PDB entry 2W91 | X-ray diffraction, 1.40 A resolution | chain A

# Chain A
Name: Endo-beta-N-acetylglucosaminidase D
Source organism: Streptococcus pneumoniae
Notes: fragment: catalytic module, residues 159-807
UniProt: Q93HW0 (Q93HW0_STRPN); residues 172-820 here correspond to UniProt positions 159-807 (UniProt number = residue number - 13)
Amino-acid sequence (653 residues; row label = number of the first residue in the row):
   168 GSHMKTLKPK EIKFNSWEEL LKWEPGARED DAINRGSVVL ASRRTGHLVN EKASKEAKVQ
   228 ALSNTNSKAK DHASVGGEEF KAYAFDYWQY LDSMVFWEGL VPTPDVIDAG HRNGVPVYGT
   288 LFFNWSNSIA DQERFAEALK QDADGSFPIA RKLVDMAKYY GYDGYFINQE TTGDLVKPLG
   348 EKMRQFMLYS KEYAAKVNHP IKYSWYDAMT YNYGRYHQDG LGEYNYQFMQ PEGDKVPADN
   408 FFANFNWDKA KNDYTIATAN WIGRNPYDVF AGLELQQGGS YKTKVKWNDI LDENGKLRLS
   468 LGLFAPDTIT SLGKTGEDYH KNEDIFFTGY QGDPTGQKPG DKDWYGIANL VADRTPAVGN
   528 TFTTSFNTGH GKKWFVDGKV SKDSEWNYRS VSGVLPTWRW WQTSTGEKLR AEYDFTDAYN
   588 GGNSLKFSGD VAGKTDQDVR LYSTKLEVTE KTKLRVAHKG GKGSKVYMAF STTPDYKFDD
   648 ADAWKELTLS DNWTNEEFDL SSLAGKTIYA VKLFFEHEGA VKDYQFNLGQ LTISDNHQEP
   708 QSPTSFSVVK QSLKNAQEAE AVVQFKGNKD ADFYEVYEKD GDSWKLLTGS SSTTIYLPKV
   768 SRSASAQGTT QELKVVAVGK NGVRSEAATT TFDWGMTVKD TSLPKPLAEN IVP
Not modelled in the structure: 168-172, 809-820
What the authors report for this chain:
  - contacts within the chain: Asn335-Glu337 (hydrogen bond)
  - mutagenesis - E337A: abolished catalytic activity (citing earlier work)
  - catalytic residues: Asn335, Tyr373 (proposed by the authors, not directly observed)
  - mutagenesis - N335D (2-5-fold): decreased catalytic activity on Man3 and Man5 N-linked glycans (citing earlier work)

# In short
From the paper: catalytic residues Asn335 and Tyr373; E337A abolishes catalytic activity.
Chain A is Endo-beta-N-acetylglucosaminidase D (Streptococcus pneumoniae); the structure, Structure of a
Streptococcus pneumoniae family 85 glycoside hydrolase, Endo-D, was determined by X-ray diffraction together
with 2W92 from the same study.
